PDB entry 5MKM | X-ray diffraction, 2.00 A resolution | chains A and B of the 3 polymer chains in the assembly

[Chain A (and B)]
Name: Two-domain laccase
Source organism: Streptomyces griseoflavus
Notes: EC 1.10.3.2; chain B of this document is another copy of the same molecule, construct and numbering; everything in this record applies to it too
Reference sequence: A0A0M4FJ81 (A0A0M4FJ81_9ACTN); residue numbers follow UniProt; this construct covers 1-322
Amino-acid sequence (322 residues; row label = number of the first residue in the row):
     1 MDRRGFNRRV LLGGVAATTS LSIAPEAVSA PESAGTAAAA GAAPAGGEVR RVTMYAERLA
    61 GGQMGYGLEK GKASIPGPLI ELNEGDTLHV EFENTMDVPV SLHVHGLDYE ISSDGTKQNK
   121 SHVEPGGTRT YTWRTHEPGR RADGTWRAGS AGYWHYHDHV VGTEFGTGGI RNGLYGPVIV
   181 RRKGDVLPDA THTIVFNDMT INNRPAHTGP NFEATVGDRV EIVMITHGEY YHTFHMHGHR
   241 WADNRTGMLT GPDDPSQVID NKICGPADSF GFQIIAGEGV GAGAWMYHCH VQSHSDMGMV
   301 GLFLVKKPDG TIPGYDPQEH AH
Unresolved in the structure: 1-39, 318-322
Sequence notes: engineered mutation Phe165 (His in A0A0M4FJ81)
Ion coordination: Cu ion site 1: His105, His157 (shared with His290(B) of chain B); Cu ion site 2: His232, Cys289, His294; Cu ion site 3: His290 (shared with 2 residues of chain C)
Ligand contacts:
  - oxygen atom (O): His235, His237, His288, His290
  - oxygen molecule (OXY): His103, His157, His159
From the paper describing this entry:
  - mutagenesis - H165F: decreased binding to Cu ion
  - mutagenesis - I170A, I170F: decreased catalytic activity

[How chain A and chain B interact]
Contacting residue pairs (80):
  His103(A) with His237(B)
  His105(A) with His235(B); Asp260(B), salt bridge; Asn261(B); His290(B), hydrogen bond
  Gly106(A) with Arg240(B), hydrogen bond (backbone-side chain); Asp260(B), hydrogen bond (backbone-side chain)
  Leu107(A) with Arg240(B)
  Asp108(A) with Arg240(B), salt bridge; Gly279(B)
  Tyr109(A) with His237(B); Gly238(B), hydrogen bond (side chain-backbone); Val280(B); Trp285(B)
  Glu110(A) with Val280(B); Trp285(B)
  Ile111(A) with Ala282(B); Ala284(B); Trp285(B), hydrophobic
  Asp114(A) with His237(B), salt bridge
  Thr116(A) with His237(B); Met286(B)
  Gln118(A) with Met286(B)
  Asn119(A) with Ala284(B), hydrogen bond (side chain-backbone); Gly314(B)
  Arg134(A) with Gly279(B), hydrogen bond (side chain-backbone); Val280(B)
  Arg141(A) with Arg219(B); Ile275(B); Glu278(B), salt bridge
  Asp143(A) with Ala40(B), hydrogen bond (backbone-backbone); Arg219(B), salt bridge
  Thr145(A) with Val186(B); Arg219(B), hydrogen bond
  Trp146(A) with Leu249(B); Gly251(B); Pro252(B), hydrophobic
  Arg147(A) with Glu278(B), salt bridge; Gly279(B)
  Ala148(A) with Leu249(B), hydrophobic; Val258(B), hydrophobic
  Trp154(A) with Val258(B); Ile259(B), hydrophobic; Asp260(B)
  His157(A) with His290(B)
  His159(A) with His237(B)
  Thr163(A) with Asp296(B), hydrogen bond
  Phe165(A) with His288(B); Gln292(B), hydrogen bond (backbone-side chain); Ser295(B); Asp296(B); Val300(B), hydrophobic
  Thr167(A) with Gln292(B), hydrogen bond; Asp296(B), hydrogen bond
  Ile170(A) with Gln292(B)
  Gly228(A) with Val291(B); Gln292(B), hydrogen bond (backbone-backbone)
  Glu229(A) with Tyr231(B), hydrogen bond (backbone-side chain); Val291(B); Gln292(B); Ser293(B), hydrogen bond
  Tyr230(A) with Tyr231(B), hydrogen bond (backbone-side chain)
  Tyr231(A) with Tyr231(B), hydrogen bond (backbone-side chain)
  Asn244(A) with Pro255(B); Gln257(B)
  Arg245(A) with Gln257(B)
  Asp254(A) with Pro255(B)
  Ile263(A) with Ile263(B), hydrophobic
  Gly265(A) with Thr233(B); Ile263(B)
  Pro266(A) with Tyr231(B); Thr233(B), hydrogen bond (backbone-side chain); Asn261(B), hydrogen bond (backbone-side chain); His290(B); Val291(B), hydrophobic
  Ala267(A) with Asn261(B); His290(B)
  Asp268(A) with Asn261(B), hydrogen bond; Ile263(B)
  Ser269(A) with Gln257(B)
Other interface residues (no listed pair), chain A (49 interface residues in all): His136, Arg140, Gly149, Gly166, Asp243, Thr250, Pro255, Ser256, Cys264, Phe270
Other interface residues (no listed pair), chain B (39 interface residues in all): Lys262, Gly283, Pro313

[Summary]
The interface between chain A and chain B involves 49 residues on one side and 39 on the other, with 20
hydrogen bonds and 6 salt bridges. Polar contacts include His105(A)-Asp260(B), Asp108(A)-Arg240(B) and
Asp114(A)-His237(B). The paper reports that I170A and I170F of chain A reduce catalytic activity; H165F of
chain A reduces binding to Cu ion.
Both chains are Two-domain laccase (Streptomyces griseoflavus). Entry 5MKM (Crystal Structure of Two-Domain
Laccase mutant H165F from Streptomyces griseoflavus) was determined by X-ray diffraction (same publication as
6RH9, 6RHQ, 6S0O, 6FC7 and 6FDJ).
